Entry 3A3Z (X-ray diffraction, 1.72 A resolution); this record covers chain X.

== Chain X ==
Molecule: Vitamin D3 receptor
From: Homo sapiens
Notes: fragment: Ligand Binding Domain
UniProtKB: P11473 (VDR_HUMAN); numbering as in UniProt; present here: 118-164, 216-427
Amino-acid sequence (263 residues; row label = number of the first residue in the row; note: 51 numbers in that range are skipped by the numbering (no residue carries them; nothing is unmodelled there)):
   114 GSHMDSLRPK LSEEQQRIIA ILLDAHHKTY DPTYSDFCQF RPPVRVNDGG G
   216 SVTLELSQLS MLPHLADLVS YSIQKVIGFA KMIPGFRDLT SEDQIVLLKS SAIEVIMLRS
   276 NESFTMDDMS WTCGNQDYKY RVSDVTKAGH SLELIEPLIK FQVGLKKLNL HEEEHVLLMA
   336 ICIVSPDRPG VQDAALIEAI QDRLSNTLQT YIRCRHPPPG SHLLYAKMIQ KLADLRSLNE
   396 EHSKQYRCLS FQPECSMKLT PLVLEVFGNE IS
Disordered / not traced: 114-117, 424-427
Construct notes: expression tag (114-117)
Ligand contacts: 2MV ((1S,2S,3R,5Z,7E,14beta,17alpha)-17-[(2S,4S)-4-(2-hydroxy-2-methylpropyl)-2-methyltetrahydrofuran-2-yl]-2-methyl-9,10-secoandrosta-5,7,10-triene-1,3-diol): Tyr143, Tyr147, Phe150, Leu227, Leu230, Leu233, Val234, Ser237, Ile268, Ile271, Met272, Arg274, Ser275, Ser278, Trp286, Cys288, Tyr295, Val300, Ala303, His305, Leu309, Leu313, His397, Tyr401, Leu404, Val418

== In short ==
Ligands of chain X: compound 2MV.
Chain X is Vitamin D3 receptor (Homo sapiens); the structure, Crystal structure of the human VDR ligand
binding domain bound to the synthetic agonist compound 2alpha-methyl-AMCR277A(C23S), was determined by X-ray
diffraction, deposited together with 3A40.
